Entry 6CCE (X-ray diffraction, 3.05 A resolution); this record covers chains D and F of the 9 polymer chains in the assembly.

== Chain D ==
Protein: DNA-directed RNA polymerase subunit beta'
Source organism: Mycobacterium smegmatis (strain ATCC 700084 / mc(2)155)
Notes: EC 2.7.7.6
Reference sequence: A0QS66 (RPOC_MYCS2); numbering as in UniProt (aligned over 1-1317)
Amino-acid sequence (1317 residues; numbered 1 to 1317; the number before each row is that of its first residue):
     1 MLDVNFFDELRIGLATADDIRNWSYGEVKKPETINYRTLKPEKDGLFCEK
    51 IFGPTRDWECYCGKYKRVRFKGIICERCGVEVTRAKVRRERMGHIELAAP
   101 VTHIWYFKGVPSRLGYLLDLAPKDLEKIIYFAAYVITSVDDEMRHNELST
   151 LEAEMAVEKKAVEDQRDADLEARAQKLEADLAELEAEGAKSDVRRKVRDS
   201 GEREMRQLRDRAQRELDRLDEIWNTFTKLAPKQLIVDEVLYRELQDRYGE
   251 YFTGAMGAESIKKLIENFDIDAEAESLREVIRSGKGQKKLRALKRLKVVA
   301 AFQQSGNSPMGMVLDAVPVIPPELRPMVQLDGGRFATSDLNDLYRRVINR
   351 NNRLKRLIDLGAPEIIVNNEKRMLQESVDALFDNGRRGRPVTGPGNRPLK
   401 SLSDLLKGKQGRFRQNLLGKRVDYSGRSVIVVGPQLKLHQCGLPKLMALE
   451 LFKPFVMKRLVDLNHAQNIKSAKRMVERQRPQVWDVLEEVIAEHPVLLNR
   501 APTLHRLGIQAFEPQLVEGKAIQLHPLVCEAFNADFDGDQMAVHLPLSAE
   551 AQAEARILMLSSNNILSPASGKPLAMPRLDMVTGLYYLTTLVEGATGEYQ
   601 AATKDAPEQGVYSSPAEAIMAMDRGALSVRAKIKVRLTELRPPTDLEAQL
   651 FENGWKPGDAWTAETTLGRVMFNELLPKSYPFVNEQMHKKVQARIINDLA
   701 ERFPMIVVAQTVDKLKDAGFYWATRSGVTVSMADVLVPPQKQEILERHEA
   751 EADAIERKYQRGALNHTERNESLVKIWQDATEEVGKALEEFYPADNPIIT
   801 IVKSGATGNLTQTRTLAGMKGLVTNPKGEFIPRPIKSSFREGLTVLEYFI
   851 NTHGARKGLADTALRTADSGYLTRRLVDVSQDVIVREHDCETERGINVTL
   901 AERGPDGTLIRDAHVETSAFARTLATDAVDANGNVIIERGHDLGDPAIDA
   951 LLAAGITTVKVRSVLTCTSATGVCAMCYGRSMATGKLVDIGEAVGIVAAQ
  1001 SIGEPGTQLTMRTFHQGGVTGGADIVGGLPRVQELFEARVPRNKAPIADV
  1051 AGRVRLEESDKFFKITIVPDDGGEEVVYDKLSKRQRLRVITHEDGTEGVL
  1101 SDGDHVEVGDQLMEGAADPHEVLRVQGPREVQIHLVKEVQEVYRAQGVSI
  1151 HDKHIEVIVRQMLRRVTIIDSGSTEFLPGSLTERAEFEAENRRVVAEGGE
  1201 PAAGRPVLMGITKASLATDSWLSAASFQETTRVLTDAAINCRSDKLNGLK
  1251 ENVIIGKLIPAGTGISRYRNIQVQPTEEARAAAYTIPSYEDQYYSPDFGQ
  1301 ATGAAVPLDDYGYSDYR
Disordered / not traced: 1-2, 56-85, 903-909, 1011-1026, 1091-1097, 1169-1181, 1189-1201, 1284-1317
Bound ions: Mg2+: Asp535, Asp537, Asp539; Zn2+: Cys890, Cys967, Cys974, Cys977
Ligand contacts: glutamic acid (GLU): Arg886, Gly1264, Ile1265, Ser1266, Arg1267, Arg1269
Swiss-Prot annotation at these positions:
  - binding site (Zn(2+)): Cys60, Cys62, Cys75, Cys78, Cys890, Cys967, Cys974, Cys977
  - binding site (Mg(2+)): Asp535, Asp537, Asp539

== Chain F ==
Protein: RNA polymerase sigma factor SigA
Source organism: Mycobacterium smegmatis (strain ATCC 700084 / mc(2)155)
Reference sequence: A0QW02 (A0QW02_MYCS2); numbering as in UniProt (aligned over 1-466)
Amino-acid sequence (466 residues; each row starts with the number of its first residue):
     1 MAATKASPATEEPVKRTATKTPAKKAPAKRAAKSAAAKAGGKAPAKKAPA
    51 KRAAKGTAAKPEDGVTDDLEVTDDLEAEPGEDLDVEDTDLELDDLDSDDD
   101 TAVEDEEEEADAATPAVATAKAADDDIDEPSEKDKASGDFVWDEEESEAL
   151 RQARKDAELTASADSVRAYLKQIGKVALLNAEEEVELAKRIEAGLYATQK
   201 LAELAEKGEKLPVQQRRDMQWICRDGDRAKNHLLEANLRLVVSLAKRYTG
   251 RGMAFLDLIQEGNLGLIRAVEKFDYTKGYKFSTYATWWIRQAITRAMADQ
   301 ARTIRIPVHMVEVINKLGRIQRELLQDLGREPTPEELAKEMDITPEKVLE
   351 IQQYAREPISLDQTIGDEGDSQLGDFIEDSEAVVAVDAVSFTLLQDQLQS
   401 VLETLSEREAGVVRLRFGLTDGQPRTLDEIGQVYGVTRERIRQIESKTMS
   451 KLRHPSRSQVLRDYLD
Disordered / not traced: 1-162, 366-367

== Chain D / chain F interface ==
Pairs across the interface (66; chain D residue first):
  Glu32(D) with Arg305(F), salt bridge
  Thr33(D) with Thr303(F), hydrogen bond (side chain-backbone); Ile304(F)
  Ile34(D) with Ile304(F)
  Tyr36(D) with Ile304(F), hydrophobic; Pro307(F); Met310(F)
  Arg37(D) with Tyr354(F)
  Glu238(D) with Gln172(F), hydrogen bond; Lys175(F), salt bridge
  Pro326(D) with Leu361(F)
  Met327(D) with Ile304(F), hydrophobic
  Val328(D) with Ile377(F), hydrophobic
  Gly332(D) with Arg356(F)
  Arg334(D) with Arg356(F); Glu357(F), hydrogen bond (side chain-backbone)
  Phe335(D) with Pro358(F); Ile359(F), hydrogen bond (backbone-backbone)
  Ala336(D) with Ile359(F); Leu361(F), hydrophobic
  Thr337(D) with Ile359(F), hydrogen bond (backbone-backbone); Ser360(F); Leu361(F), hydrogen bond (backbone-backbone)
  Ser338(D) with Asp362(F)
  Asp339(D) with Ser360(F), hydrogen bond; Asp362(F), hydrogen bond (backbone-side chain)
  Asp342(D) with Thr303(F), hydrogen bond
  Arg345(D) with Gln300(F), hydrogen bond (side chain-backbone); Arg302(F), hydrogen bond (side chain-backbone); Thr303(F)
  Asn349(D) with Gln300(F)
  Arg350(D) with Asp257(F), salt bridge
  Arg353(D) with Asp257(F), salt bridge; Gln260(F); Glu261(F), salt bridge; Gln300(F)
  Leu357(D) with Gln260(F); Leu264(F), hydrophobic
  Pro363(D) with Asn231(F); Leu234(F), hydrophobic; Glu235(F)
  Ile365(D) with Tyr169(F), hydrophobic; Gln172(F)
  Ile366(D) with Gln260(F), hydrogen bond (backbone-side chain)
  Asn369(D) with Tyr169(F); Gln260(F), hydrogen bond
  Glu370(D) with Gln260(F), hydrogen bond
  Arg372(D) with Ser165(F); Tyr169(F)
  Met373(D) with Leu256(F), hydrophobic; Asp257(F); Gln260(F)
  Glu376(D) with Ser165(F), hydrogen bond
  Arg389(D) with Asp164(F), salt bridge; Ser165(F), hydrogen bond
  Arg397(D) with Ser360(F), hydrogen bond
  Lys400(D) with Asp362(F); Gln372(F)
  Gln410(D) with Asp370(F), hydrogen bond (side chain-backbone)
  Asn468(D) with Asp463(F); Tyr464(F)
  Lys470(D) with Asp463(F), hydrogen bond (side chain-backbone); Tyr464(F); Leu465(F); Asp466(F)
  Lys473(D) with Val386(F)
Other interface residues (no listed pair), chain D (45 interface residues in all): Asn35, Phe131, Leu330, Leu340, Arg346, Arg356, Leu360, Arg387
Other interface residues (no listed pair), chain F (46 interface residues in all): Ala168, Leu238, Ala254, Asn263, Ile267, Ala301, Ile306, Gln363, Leu373, Ser390

== In short ==
Chain D and chain F form an interface of 45 and 46 residues respectively; the contacts include 19 hydrogen
bonds and 6 salt bridges. Polar contacts include Glu32(D)-Arg305(F), Glu238(D)-Lys175(F) and
Arg350(D)-Asp257(F). Chain D binds glutamic acid.
Chain D is DNA-directed RNA polymerase subunit beta' and chain F is RNA polymerase sigma factor SigA, both
from Mycobacterium smegmatis (strain ATCC 700084 / mc(2)155); the structure, Crystal structure of a
Mycobacterium smegmatis RNA polymerase transcription initiation complex with inhibitor Kanglemycin A, was
determined by X-ray diffraction (same publication as 6DCF and 6CCV).
